PDB entry 7LHI | electron microscopy, 7.60 A resolution (low resolution: residue-level contacts below are approximate; hydrogen-bond / salt-bridge calls are withheld) | chains C and D of the 5 polymer chains in the assembly

[Chain C]
Molecule: P fimbrial usher protein PapC
Organism: Escherichia coli
UniProtKB: A0A773A954 (A0A773A954_ECOLX); residues 35-843 here correspond to UniProt positions 28-836 (UniProt number = residue number - 7)
Amino-acid sequence (809 residues; numbered 35 to 843; the number before each row is that of its first residue):
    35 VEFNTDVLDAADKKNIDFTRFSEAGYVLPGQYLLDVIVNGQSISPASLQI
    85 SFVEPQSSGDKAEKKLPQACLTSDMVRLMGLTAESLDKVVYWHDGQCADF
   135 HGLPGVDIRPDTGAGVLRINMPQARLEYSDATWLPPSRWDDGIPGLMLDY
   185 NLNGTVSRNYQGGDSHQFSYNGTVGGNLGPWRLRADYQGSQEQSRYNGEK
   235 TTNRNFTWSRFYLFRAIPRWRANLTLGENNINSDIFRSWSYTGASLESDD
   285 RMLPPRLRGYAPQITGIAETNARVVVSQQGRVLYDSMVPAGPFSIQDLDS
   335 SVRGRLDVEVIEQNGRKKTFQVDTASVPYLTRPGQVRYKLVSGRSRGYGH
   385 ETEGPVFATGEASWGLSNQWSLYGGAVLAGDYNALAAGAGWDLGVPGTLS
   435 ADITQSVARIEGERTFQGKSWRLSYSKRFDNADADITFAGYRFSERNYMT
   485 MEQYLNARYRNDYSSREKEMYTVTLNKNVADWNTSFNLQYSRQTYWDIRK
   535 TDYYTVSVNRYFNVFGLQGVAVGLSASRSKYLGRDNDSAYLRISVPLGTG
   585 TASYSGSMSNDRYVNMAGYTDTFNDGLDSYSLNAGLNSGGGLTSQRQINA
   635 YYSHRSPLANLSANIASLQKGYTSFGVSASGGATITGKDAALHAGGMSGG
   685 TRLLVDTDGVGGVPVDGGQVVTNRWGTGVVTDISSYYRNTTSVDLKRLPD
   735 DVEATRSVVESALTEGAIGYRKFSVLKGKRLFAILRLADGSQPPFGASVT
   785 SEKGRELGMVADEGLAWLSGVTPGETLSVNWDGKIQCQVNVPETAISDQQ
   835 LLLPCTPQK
Not modelled in the structure: 759-843
Differences from the reference sequence: conflict R159 (Trp152 in A0A773A954)

[Chain D]
Molecule: Chaperone protein PapD
Organism: Escherichia coli
UniProtKB: P15319 (PAPD_ECOLX); residues 1-218 here correspond to UniProt positions 22-239 (UniProt number = residue number + 21)
Amino-acid sequence (218 residues; numbered 1 to 218; the number before each row is that of its first residue):
     1 AVSLDRTRAVFDGSEKSMTLDISNDNKQLPYLAQAWIENENQEKIITGPV
    51 IATPPVQRLEPGAKSMVRLSTTPDISKLPQDRESLFYFNLREIPPRSEKA
   101 NVLQIALQTKIKLFYRPAAIKTRPNEVWQDQLILNKVSGGYRIENPTPYY
   151 VTVIGLGGSEKQAEEGEFETVMLSPRSEQTVKSANYNTPYLSYINDYGGR
   201 PVLSFICNGSRCSVKKEK
Not modelled in the structure: 216-218

[How chain C and chain D interact]
Contacting residue pairs - 28 pairs, chain C then chain D:
  V35(C) with P95(D)
  E36(C) with P95(D); R96(D)
  F37(C) with I93(D); R96(D)
  N38(C) with I93(D); P94(D); Q104(D)
  V41(C) with R91(D); I93(D)
  D43(C) with Q34(D); W36(D); R91(D)
  A45(C) with K44(D)
  D46(C) with K44(D); I46(D)
  I50(C) with V56(D)
  F55(C) with V56(D)
  L62(C) with T53(D); P55(D); V56(D)
  P63(C) with T53(D)
  G64(C) with T53(D)
  Q65(C) with S17(D)
  L67(C) with T19(D)
  T146(C) with M66(D)
  G147(C) with K64(D); S65(D)
Other interface residues (no listed pair), chain C (19 interface residues in all): E57, A148
Other interface residues (no listed pair), chain D (20 interface residues in all): P54, R58

[Summary]
The interface between chain C and chain D involves 19 residues on one side and 20 on the other.
Chain C is P fimbrial usher protein PapC and chain D is Chaperone protein PapD, both from Escherichia coli;
the structure, Cryo-EM structure of E. coli P pilus tip assembly intermediate PapC-PapD-PapK-PapF-PapG, was
determined by electron microscopy together with 7LHG and 7LHH from the same study.
